PDB entry 3CYL | X-ray diffraction, 1.87 A resolution | chains A and B

== Chain A (and B) ==
Name: Phospholipase A2 homolog 2
Source organism: Bothrops pirajai
Notes: chain B of this document is another copy of the same molecule, construct and numbering; everything in this record applies to it too
UniProt: P82287 (PA22_BOTPI); the author numbering skips numbers that UniProt does not, so the offset changes along the chain: 1-13 = UniProt 1-13; 15-53 = UniProt 14-52; 57-61 = UniProt 53-57; 67-88 = UniProt 58-79; 3 more segments
Chain sequence (121 residues; numbered 1 to 133; 12 numbers in that range are skipped by the numbering (no residue carries them; nothing is unmodelled there); the number before each row is that of its first residue):
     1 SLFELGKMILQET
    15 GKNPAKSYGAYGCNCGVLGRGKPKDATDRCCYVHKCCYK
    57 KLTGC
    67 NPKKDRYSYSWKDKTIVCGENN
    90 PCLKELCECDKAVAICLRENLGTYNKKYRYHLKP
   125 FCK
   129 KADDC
Disulfides: Cys27-Cys126, Cys29-Cys45, Cys44-Cys105, Cys50-Cys133, Cys51-Cys98, Cys61-Cys91, Cys84-Cys96
Ligand contacts:
  - vitamin e (VIT), molecule 1: Leu2, Phe3, Leu5, Gly6, Lys7, Ile9, Leu10, Pro18, Ala19, Tyr22, Gly23, Cys29, Gly30, Val31, Lys49, Tyr52
  - vitamin e (VIT), molecule 2: Val31, Leu32, Lys69, Leu121, Lys122, Pro123, Phe125

== Chain A / chain B interface ==
Pairs across the interface - 14 pairs, chain A then chain B:
  Phe3(A) with Leu32(B), hydrophobic
  Ala19(A) with Tyr119(B)
  Lys20(A) with Tyr119(B)
  Ala24(A) with Ala19(B), hydrophobic
  Val31(A) with Leu2(B), hydrophobic
  Leu32(A) with Leu2(B), hydrophobic; Phe3(B)
  Lys69(A) with Leu32(B)
  Tyr119(A) with Asn17(B), hydrogen bond (backbone-side chain); Ala19(B); Lys20(B); Tyr119(B), hydrogen bond
  Leu121(A) with Asn17(B)
  Pro123(A) with Phe3(B), hydrophobic
Also at the interface, not in a pair above, chain A (14 interface residues in all): Leu2, Asn17, Lys70, Lys122
Also at the interface, not in a pair above, chain B (8 interface residues in all): Ala24

== Overview ==
Chain A and chain B form an interface of 14 and 8 residues respectively, with 2 hydrogen bonds. Among the
polar pairs are Tyr119(A)-Asn17(B) and Tyr119(A)-Tyr119(B). Chain A binds vitamin e.
Chain A and chain B are both Phospholipase A2 homolog 2 (Bothrops pirajai); the structure, Crystal structure
of Piratoxin I (a myotoxic Lys49-PLA2) complexed with alpha-tocopherol, was determined by X-ray diffraction
together with 3CXI and 2Q2J from the same study.
